Entry 6T79 (electron microscopy, 3.20 A resolution); this record covers chains C and I of the 10 polymer chains in the assembly.

# Chain C
Protein: Histone H2A type 1-B/E
Organism: Homo sapiens
UniProtKB: P04908 (H2A1B_HUMAN); residues 0-129 here correspond to UniProt positions 1-130 (UniProt number = residue number + 1)
Sequence (151 residues; row label = number of the first residue in the row; numbers below 1 keep their minus sign (Met-21 is residue -21)):
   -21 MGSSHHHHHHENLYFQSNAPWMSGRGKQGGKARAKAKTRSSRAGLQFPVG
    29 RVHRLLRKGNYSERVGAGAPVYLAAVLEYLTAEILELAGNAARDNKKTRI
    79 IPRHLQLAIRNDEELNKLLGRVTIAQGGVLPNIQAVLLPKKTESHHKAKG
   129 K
Not modelled in the structure: -21 to 8, 119-129
Differences from the reference sequence: initiating methionine (-21); expression tag (-20 to -1)
Swiss-Prot annotation at these positions:
  - modified residue: Ser1 (N-acetylserine), Arg3 (Citrulline), Lys5 (N6-(2-hydroxyisobutyryl)lysine), Lys9 (N6-(2-hydroxyisobutyryl)lysine), Lys13 (N6-(beta-hydroxybutyryl)lysine), Lys36 (N6-(2-hydroxyisobutyryl)lysine), Lys74 (N6-(2-hydroxyisobutyryl)lysine), Lys75 (N6-(2-hydroxyisobutyryl)lysine), Lys95 (N6-(2-hydroxyisobutyryl)lysine), Gln104 (N5-methylglutamine), Lys118 (N6-(2-hydroxyisobutyryl)lysine), Lys119 (N6-crotonyllysine), Thr120 (Phosphothreonine), Lys125 (N6-crotonyllysine)
  - cross-link (Glycyl lysine isopeptide (Lys-Gly)): Lys13 (interchain with G-Cter in ubiquitin), Lys15 (interchain with G-Cter in ubiquitin), Lys119 (interchain with G-Cter in ubiquitin)

# Chain I
Molecule: 147-nt DNA strand
Sequence (147 nucleotides; row label = number of the first residue in the row):
     1 ATCTACACGACGCTCTTCCGATCTAATTTATGTTTGTTAGCGTTATACTA
    51 TTCTAATTCTTTGTTTCGGTGGTATTGTTTATTTTGTTCCTTTGTGCGTT
   101 CAGCTTAATGCCTAACGACACTCGGAGATCGGAAGAGCACACGTGAT
Not modelled in the structure: 146-147

# How chain C and chain I interact
Residue-residue contacts - 17 pairs, chain C then chain I:
  Arg11(C) - DA30(I)  hydrogen bond to the base
  Ala12(C) - DT31(I)  phosphate contact
  Lys15(C) - DT29(I)  phosphate contact
  Lys15(C) - DA30(I)  phosphate contact
  Thr16(C) - DT29(I)  phosphate contact
  Arg17(C) - DT29(I)  salt bridge to the phosphate
  Arg20(C) - DA30(I)  salt bridge to the phosphate
  Gly28(C) - DT28(I)  phosphate contact
  Gly28(C) - DT29(I)  phosphate contact
  Arg29(C) - DT28(I)  phosphate contact
  Arg32(C) - DT27(I)  sugar contact
  Arg32(C) - DT28(I)  salt bridge to the phosphate
  Glu41(C) - DT37(I)  phosphate contact
  Arg42(C) - DG36(I)  sugar contact
  Arg42(C) - DT37(I)  phosphate contact
  Lys74(C) - DG9(I)  salt bridge to the phosphate
  Arg77(C) - DC18(I)  sugar contact
Interface residues without a listed pair, chain C (14 interface residues in all): Ser18
Interface residues without a listed pair, chain I (10 interface residues in all): DA10

# Summary
14 residues of chain C face 10 of chain I across their interface, with 1 hydrogen bond and 4 salt bridges.
Polar pairs include Arg11(C)-DA30(I), Arg17(C)-DT29(I) and Arg20(C)-DA30(I).
Chain C is Histone H2A type 1-B/E (Homo sapiens) and chain I is a 147-nt DNA strand; the structure, Structure
of a human nucleosome at 3.2 A resolution, was determined by electron microscopy.
